Entry 6UGE (electron microscopy, 3.60 A resolution); this record covers chains D and E of the 7 polymer chains in the assembly.

Chain D (and E):
Name: Meiotic spindle formation protein mei-1
Source organism: Caenorhabditis elegans
Notes: EC 5.6.1.1; chain E of this document is another copy of the same molecule, construct and numbering; everything in this record applies to it too
UniProt: P34808 (KTNA1_CAEEL); numbering as in UniProt (aligned over 1-472)
Chain sequence (490 residues; each row starts with the number of its first residue; numbers below 1 keep their minus sign (Gly-17 is residue -17)):
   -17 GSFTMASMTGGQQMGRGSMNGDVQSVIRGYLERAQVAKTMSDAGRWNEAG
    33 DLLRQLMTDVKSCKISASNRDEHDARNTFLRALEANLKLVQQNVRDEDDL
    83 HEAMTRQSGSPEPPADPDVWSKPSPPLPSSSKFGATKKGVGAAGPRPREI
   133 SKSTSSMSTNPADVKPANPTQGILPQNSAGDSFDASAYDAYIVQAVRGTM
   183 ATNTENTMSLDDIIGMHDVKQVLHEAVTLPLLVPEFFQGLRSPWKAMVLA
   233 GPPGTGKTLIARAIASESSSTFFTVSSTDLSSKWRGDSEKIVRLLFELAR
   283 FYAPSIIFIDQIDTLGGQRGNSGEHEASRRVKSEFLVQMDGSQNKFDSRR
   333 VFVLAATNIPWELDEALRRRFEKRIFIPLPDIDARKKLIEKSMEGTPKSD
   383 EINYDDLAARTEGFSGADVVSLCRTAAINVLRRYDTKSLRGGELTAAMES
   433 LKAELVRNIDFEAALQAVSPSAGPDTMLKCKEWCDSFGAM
Not modelled in the structure: -17 to 155, 183-187, 324-325 (chain E: -17 to 155, 183-187)
Sequence notes: expression tag (-17 to 0); engineered mutation Gln293 (Glu in P34808)
Ligand contacts: ATP (adenosine-5'-triphosphate): Asp194, Ile195, Ile196, Met198, Pro235, Gly236, Thr237, Gly238, Lys239, Thr240, Leu241, Gln293, Asn340, Leu370, Lys373, Gly398, Ala399, Val402
UniProt features mapped onto this chain:
  - binding site (ATP): Gly233 to Thr240, Arg351, Arg352
  - modified residue: Ser92 (Phosphoserine)
Reported in the primary citation:
  - binding site for Polyglutamate peptide: Lys265, Trp266, Arg267, His307
  - mutagenesis - K265A, W266A, R267A, R301A, H307A, E308A: decreased catalytic activity on basal ATPase
  - mutagenesis - K265A, W266A: decreased catalytic activity on isolated beta-tubulin peptide
  - mutagenesis - Y170A: abolished catalytic activity on ATPase
  - mutagenesis - R267E, N340A: unchanged catalytic activity on basal ATPase
  - mutagenesis - R351A: abolished catalytic activity on basal and microtubule stimulated ATPase
  - mutagenesis - N340A: abolished catalytic activity on betaIVb-tail peptide
  - mutagenesis - F469A: abolished catalytic activity on basal and stimulated ATPase
  - mutagenesis - R128A/R130A/K134A: unchanged catalytic activity (basal ATP activity)
  - mutagenesis - R128A/R130A/K134A: decreased catalytic activity on microtubule stimulated ATPase
  - mutagenesis - K119A/K120A/R128A/R130A/K134A: decreased catalytic activity on basal and microtubule stimulated ATPase
  - mutagenesis - S135E: decreased catalytic activity on ATPase
  - mutagenesis - K265A, W266A, R267A, R301A, E308A, N340A: decreased catalytic activity on microtubule
  - mutagenesis - K265A, W266A: abolished catalytic activity on beta-tubulin peptide
  - mutagenesis - R267A: abolished catalytic activity on beta-tubulin tail
  - mutagenesis - R267E: abolished catalytic activity on beta-tail peptide
  - mutagenesis - E308A: decreased catalytic activity on beta-tail peptide
  - mutagenesis - H307A: unchanged catalytic activity on substrate

Chain D / chain E interface:
Residue-residue contacts (50; chain D residue first):
  Pro235(D) - Glu347(E)
  Gly236(D) - Arg351(E)
  Arg244(D) - Asp322(E)  salt bridge
  Ser259(D) - Arg312(E)
  Thr260(D) - Glu271(E)
  Thr260(D) - Arg275(E)
  Thr260(D) - Glu316(E)
  Asp261(D) - Arg275(E)  salt bridge
  Ser263(D) - Lys272(E)
  Lys265(D) - Arg267(E)
  Gln293(D) - Arg301(E)  hydrogen bond
  Gln293(D) - Ser315(E)
  Asp295(D) - Arg301(E)  salt bridge
  Asp295(D) - Arg311(E)  salt bridge
  Thr296(D) - Arg312(E)
  Thr296(D) - Ser315(E)
  His307(D) - Arg267(E)
  Asn340(D) - Arg301(E)  hydrogen bond
  Asn340(D) - Ala348(E)
  Ile341(D) - Arg311(E)
  Glu344(D) - Arg311(E)  salt bridge
  Ser374(D) - Leu222(E)
  Thr378(D) - Leu222(E)
  Ala399(D) - Arg351(E)
  Cys405(D) - Leu222(E)
  Arg406(D) - Leu222(E)
  Arg406(D) - Trp226(E)
  Thr407(D) - Lys355(E)
  Ala409(D) - Arg223(E)
  Ile410(D) - Glu207(E)
  Ile410(D) - Trp226(E)  hydrophobic
  Leu413(D) - Glu207(E)
  Leu413(D) - Phe218(E)  hydrophobic
  Arg414(D) - Glu207(E)  salt bridge
  Arg414(D) - Trp226(E)
  Arg414(D) - Lys355(E)
  Thr418(D) - His206(E)  hydrogen bond
  Leu426(D) - Leu214(E)  hydrophobic
  Thr427(D) - Val215(E)
  Thr427(D) - Glu217(E)
  Ala449(D) - Ala471(E)
  Ala449(D) - Met472(E)  hydrogen bond (backbone-backbone)
  Ser451(D) - Arg356(E)
  Ser451(D) - Ser468(E)
  Ser451(D) - Gly470(E)  hydrogen bond (side chain-backbone)
  Pro452(D) - Phe469(E)
  Ser453(D) - Arg350(E)  hydrogen bond (backbone-side chain)
  Ser453(D) - Arg356(E)
  Ala454(D) - Glu347(E)
  Thr458(D) - Glu347(E)  hydrogen bond
Interface residues without a listed pair, chain D (48 interface residues in all): Asn188, Ser258, Ser264, Ser270, Gly305, Ala309, Ser310, Ser403, Lys419, Met430, Leu433, Lys434, Val450, Gly455
Interface residues without a listed pair, chain E (46 interface residues in all): Tyr173, Gln203, Val204, Leu211, Phe219, Ser224, Trp266, Gly268, Asp269, Gly302, Glu308, Val319, Gly323, Gln325, Lys327, Glu354

In short:
48 residues of chain D and 46 residues of chain E are in contact; the contacts include 7 hydrogen bonds and 6
salt bridges. Among the polar pairs are Arg244(D)-Asp322(E), Asp261(D)-Arg275(E) and Asp295(D)-Arg301(E). The
paper reports a binding site for Polyglutamate peptide at Lys265(D), Trp266(D) and Arg267(D) among others;
K265A, W266A and R267A of chain D, among others, reduce catalytic activity on basal ATPase; 14 substitutions
were tested in all.
Chain D and chain E are both Meiotic spindle formation protein mei-1 (Caenorhabditis elegans); the structure,
Katanin hexamer in the ring conformation in complex with substrate, was determined by electron microscopy,
deposited together with 6UGD and 6UGF.
